Entry 1MEJ (X-ray diffraction, 2.00 A resolution); this record covers chain B.

[Chain B]
Name: Phosphoribosylglycinamide formyltransferase
Organism: Homo sapiens
Notes: EC 2.1.2.2
UniProt: P22102 (PUR2_HUMAN); residues 3-203 here correspond to UniProt positions 810-1010 (UniProt number = residue number + 807)
Sequence (223 residues; numbered -10 to 212; the number before each row is that of its first residue; numbers below 1 keep their minus sign (Ala-10 is residue -10)):
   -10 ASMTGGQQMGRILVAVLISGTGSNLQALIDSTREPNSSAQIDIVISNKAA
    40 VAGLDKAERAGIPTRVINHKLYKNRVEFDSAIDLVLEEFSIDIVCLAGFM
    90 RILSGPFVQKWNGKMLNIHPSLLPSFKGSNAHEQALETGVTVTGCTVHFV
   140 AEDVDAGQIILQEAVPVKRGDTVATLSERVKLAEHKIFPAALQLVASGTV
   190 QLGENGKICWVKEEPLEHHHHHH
Not modelled in the structure: -10 to -1, 201-212
Differences from the reference sequence: expression tag (-10 to 2, 204-212)
Swiss-Prot annotation at these positions:
  - active site: His108 (Proton donor)
  - binding site (N(1)-(5-phospho-beta-D-ribosyl)glycinamide): Gly11 to Asn13, Lys170 to Glu173
  - binding site ((6R)-10-formyltetrahydrofolate): Arg64, Met89 to Leu92, Asn106, Ala140 to Asp144
  - site: Asp144 (Raises pKa of active site His)

[In short]
UniProt lists active-site residue His108, 7 N(1)-(5-phospho-beta-D-ribosyl)glycinamide-binding residues and 11
(6R)-10-formyltetrahydrofolate-binding residues.
Chain B is Phosphoribosylglycinamide formyltransferase (Homo sapiens); the structure, Human Glycinamide
Ribonucleotide Transformylase domain at pH 8.5, was determined by X-ray diffraction, deposited together with
1MEN and 1MEO.
